PDB entry 8G9T | electron microscopy, 3.60 A resolution | chains E and O of the 15 polymer chains in the assembly

Chain E:
Protein: Cas7
Organism: Neisseria lactamica
UniProtKB: A0A378VEU0 (A0A378VEU0_NEILA); residues 2-283 here = UniProt positions 2-283
Amino-acid sequence (283 residues; each row starts with the number of its first residue):
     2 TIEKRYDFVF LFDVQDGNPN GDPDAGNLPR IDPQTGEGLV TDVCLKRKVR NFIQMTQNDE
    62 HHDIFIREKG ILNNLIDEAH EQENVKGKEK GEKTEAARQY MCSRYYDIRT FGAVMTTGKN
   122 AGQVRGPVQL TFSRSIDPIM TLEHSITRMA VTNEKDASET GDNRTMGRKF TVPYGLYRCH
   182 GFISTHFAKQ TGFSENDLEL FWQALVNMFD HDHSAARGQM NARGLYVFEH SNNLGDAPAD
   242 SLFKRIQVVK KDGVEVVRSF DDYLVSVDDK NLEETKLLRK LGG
Not modelled in the structure: 160-164
Differences from the reference sequence: expression tag (284)

Chain O:
Molecule: crRNA
Sequence (43 nucleotides; each row starts with the number of its first residue):
     4 GAAACAGGGU CAGCUUGCCG UAGGUGGCAU CGCCCUCGUA AAA

Chain E / chain O interface:
Contacting residue pairs - 57 pairs, chain E then chain O:
  Pro20(E) - C34(O)  phosphate contact
  Asn21(E) - A32(O)  hydrogen bond to the phosphate
  Asn21(E) - U33(O)  hydrogen bond to the phosphate
  Asn21(E) - C34(O)  phosphate contact
  Gly22(E) - U33(O)  sugar contact
  Gly22(E) - C34(O)  hydrogen bond to the phosphate
  Pro24(E) - U33(O)  base contact
  Gly27(E) - U33(O)  base contact
  Asn28(E) - U33(O)  hydrogen bond to the sugar
  Asn28(E) - C34(O)  base contact
  Arg31(E) - U33(O)  salt bridge to the phosphate
  Thr42(E) - A32(O)  phosphate contact
  Thr42(E) - U33(O)  hydrogen bond to the phosphate
  Val44(E) - C31(O)  sugar contact
  Val44(E) - A32(O)  phosphate contact
  Cys45(E) - A32(O)  hydrogen bond to the sugar
  Cys45(E) - C34(O)  phosphate contact
  Lys47(E) - G30(O)  sugar contact
  Lys47(E) - C31(O)  salt bridge to the phosphate
  Arg48(E) - A32(O)  sugar contact
  Lys49(E) - A32(O)  hydrogen bond to the sugar
  Lys49(E) - C34(O)  salt bridge to the phosphate
  Arg51(E) - C31(O)  salt bridge to the phosphate
  Arg51(E) - A32(O)  phosphate contact
  Ile67(E) - A32(O)  phosphate contact
  Phe112(E) - C31(O)  phosphate contact
  Gly113(E) - G30(O)  hydrogen bond to the phosphate
  Gly113(E) - C31(O)  phosphate contact
  Ala114(E) - G29(O)  sugar contact
  Ala114(E) - G30(O)  sugar contact
  Val115(E) - G29(O)  base contact
  Val115(E) - G30(O)  base contact
  Thr117(E) - G29(O)  hydrogen bond to the base
  Gln124(E) - G26(O)  hydrogen bond to the base
  Gln124(E) - G29(O)  hydrogen bond to the base
  Val125(E) - G29(O)  hydrogen bond to the sugar
  Arg126(E) - G29(O)  phosphate contact
  Arg126(E) - G30(O)  phosphate contact
  Gln130(E) - G30(O)  phosphate contact
  Ile147(E) - C37(O)  sugar contact
  Ile147(E) - U39(O)  phosphate contact
  Thr148(E) - C37(O)  phosphate contact
  Thr148(E) - C38(O)  hydrogen bond to the base
  Thr148(E) - U39(O)  hydrogen bond to the phosphate
  Arg149(E) - C37(O)  hydrogen bond to the base
  Arg149(E) - C38(O)  phosphate contact
  Met150(E) - C37(O)  phosphate contact
  Met150(E) - C38(O)  hydrogen bond to the phosphate
  Met150(E) - C40(O)  sugar contact
  Ala151(E) - C38(O)  phosphate contact
  Arg169(E) - C37(O)  base contact
  Ser215(E) - G35(O)  hydrogen bond to the phosphate
  Ser215(E) - C36(O)  phosphate contact
  Ala216(E) - C36(O)  hydrogen bond to the phosphate
  Ala216(E) - C37(O)  phosphate contact
  Arg218(E) - C34(O)  salt bridge to the phosphate
  Arg218(E) - G35(O)  salt bridge to the phosphate
Interface residues without a listed pair, chain E (42 interface residues in all): Asn19, Thr118, Gly127, Ser146, Met167, Gly168, Lys170, His214, Ala217
Interface residues without a listed pair, chain O (14 interface residues in all): U28

In short:
The interface between chain E and chain O involves 42 residues on one side and 14 on the other, with 18
hydrogen bonds and 6 salt bridges. Polar contacts include Thr117(E)-G29(O), Gln124(E)-G26(O) and
Gln124(E)-G29(O).
Chain E is Cas7 (Neisseria lactamica) and chain O is crRNA; the structure, Exploiting Activation and
Inactivation Mechanisms in Type I-C CRISPR-Cas3 for Genome Editing Applications, was determined by electron
microscopy together with 8G9S, 8G9U, 8GAF, 8GAM and 8GAN from the same study.
